Entry 8HLA (electron microscopy, 2.81 A resolution); this record covers chains I and L of the 12 polymer chains in the assembly.

Chain I:
Molecule: Peroxiredoxin
Source organism: Thermococcus kodakarensis KOD1
Notes: EC 1.11.1.24
Reference sequence: Q5JF30 (TDXH_THEKO); residue numbers follow UniProt; this construct covers 1-216
Sequence (216 residues; row label = number of the first residue in the row):
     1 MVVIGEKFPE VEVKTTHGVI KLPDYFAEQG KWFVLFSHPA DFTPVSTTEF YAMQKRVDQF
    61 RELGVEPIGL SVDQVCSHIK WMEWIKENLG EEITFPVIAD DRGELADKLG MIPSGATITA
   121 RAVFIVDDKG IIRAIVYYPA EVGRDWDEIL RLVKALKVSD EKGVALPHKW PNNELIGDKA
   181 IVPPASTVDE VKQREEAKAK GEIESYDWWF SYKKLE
Unresolved in the structure: 216
Construct notes: engineered mutation S46 (Cys in Q5JF30), C76 (Phe in Q5JF30), S205 (Cys in Q5JF30), S211 (Cys in Q5JF30)
UniProt features mapped onto this chain:
  - binding site (substrate): R121
Glycans and other covalent adducts: 1-naphthalen-2-ylethanone (FL3) linked to C76
Small-molecule neighbours: 1-naphthalen-2-ylethanone (FL3): F42, S77, K80

Chain L:
Molecule: Peroxiredoxin
Source organism: Thermococcus kodakarensis KOD1
Notes: EC 1.11.1.24
Reference sequence: Q5JF30 (TDXH_THEKO); residues 1-216 here = UniProt positions 1-216
Sequence (216 residues; numbered 1 to 216; the number before each row is that of its first residue):
     1 MVVIGEKFPE VEVKTTHGVI KLPDYFAEQG KWFVLFSHPA DCTPVSTTEF YAMQKRVDQF
    61 RELGVEPIGL SVDQVFSHIK WMEWIKENLG EEITFPVIAD DRGELADKLG MIPSGATITA
   121 RAVFIVDDKG IIRAIVYYPA EVGRDWDEIL RLVKALKVSD EKGVALPHKW PNNELIGDKA
   181 IVPPASTVDE VKQREEAKAK GEIESYDWWF SYKKLE
Unresolved in the structure: 216
Construct notes: engineered mutation C42 (Phe in Q5JF30), S46 (Cys in Q5JF30), S205 (Cys in Q5JF30), S211 (Cys in Q5JF30)
UniProt features mapped onto this chain:
  - binding site (substrate): R121
Small-molecule neighbours:
  - 1-naphthalen-2-ylethanone (FL3), molecule 1: D41, C42, P44, E141
  - 1-naphthalen-2-ylethanone (FL3), molecule 2: T43, S77, K80, W81, W84
  - 1-naphthalen-2-ylethanone (FL3), molecule 3: P184, W208, W209

Chain I / chain L interface:
Contacting residue pairs (22):
  P39(I) - Q74(L)
  A40(I) - Q74(L)
  D41(I) - F76(L)
  D41(I) - S77(L)
  F42(I) - F76(L)
  F42(I) - K80(L)
  V72(I) - Q74(L)  hydrogen bond (backbone-side chain)
  D73(I) - Q74(L)
  Q74(I) - A40(L)
  Q74(I) - V72(L)  hydrogen bond (side chain-backbone)
  Q74(I) - D73(L)
  S77(I) - S77(L)
  D101(I) - T117(L)
  R102(I) - R102(L)
  R102(I) - T117(L)
  G103(I) - R102(L)
  D107(I) - R102(L)  salt bridge
  I112(I) - R102(L)
  A116(I) - R102(L)
  T117(I) - D101(L)
  T117(I) - R102(L)
  I118(I) - Q74(L)
Interface residues without a listed pair, chain I (20 interface residues in all): T43, C76, K80, W84
Interface residues without a listed pair, chain L (13 interface residues in all): T43, W84, I118

In short:
The interface between chain I and chain L involves 20 residues on one side and 13 on the other; the contacts
include 2 hydrogen bonds and 1 salt bridge. Polar contacts include D107(I)-R102(L), V72(I)-Q74(L) and
Q74(I)-V72(L). Bound to chain L: 3 copies of 1-naphthalen-2-ylethanone.
Chain I is Peroxiredoxin and chain L is Peroxiredoxin, both from Thermococcus kodakarensis KOD1; the
structure, Heteromeric ring comprised of peroxiredoxin from Thermococcus kodakaraensis (TkPrx)
F42C/C46S/C205S/C211S mutant modified with 2-(bromoacetyl)naphthalene (Naph@TkPrx*F42C) and ..., was
determined by electron microscopy, deposited together with 8HH0.
